Entry 6YOK (X-ray diffraction, 1.25 A resolution); this record covers chain A.

== Chain A ==
Name: Carbonic anhydrase 2
From: Homo sapiens
Notes: EC 4.2.1.1
Reference sequence: P00918 (CAH2_HUMAN); residues 1-260 here = UniProt positions 1-260
Sequence (260 residues; numbered 1 to 260; the number before each row is that of its first residue):
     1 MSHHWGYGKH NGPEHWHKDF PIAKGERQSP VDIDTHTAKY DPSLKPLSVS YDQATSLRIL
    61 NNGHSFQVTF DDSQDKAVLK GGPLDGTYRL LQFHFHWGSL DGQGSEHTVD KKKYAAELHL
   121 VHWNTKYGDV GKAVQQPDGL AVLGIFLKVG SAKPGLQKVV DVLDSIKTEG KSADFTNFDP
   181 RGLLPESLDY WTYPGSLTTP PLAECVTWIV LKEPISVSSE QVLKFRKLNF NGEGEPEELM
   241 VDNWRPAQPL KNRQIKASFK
Unresolved in the structure: 1-3
Sequence notes: engineered mutation Ser65 (Ala in P00918), Gln67 (Asn in P00918), Thr69 (Glu in P00918), Leu91 (Ile in P00918), Val130 (Phe in P00918), Glu169 (Lys in P00918), Ala203 (Leu in P00918)
Bound ions: Zn2+: His94, His96, His119 (together with Para-Carborane di-propyl-sulfonamide)
Small-molecule neighbours: Para-Carborane di-propyl-sulfonamide (P82): His64, Leu91, Gln92, His94, His96, Glu106, His119, Val121, Val130, Gly131, Val134, Val142, Ser196, Leu197, Thr198, Thr199, Pro201, Trp208

== Overview ==
Ligands of chain A: Para-Carborane di-propyl-sulfonamide. His94, His96 and His119 form the Zn2+ site.
Chain A is Carbonic anhydrase 2 (Homo sapiens); the structure, Para-Carborane di-propyl-sulfonamide in complex
with CA IX mimic, was determined by X-ray diffraction together with 6YO2, 6YO4, 6YO7, 6YOI and 6YOL from the
same study.
